Entry 1AQY (X-ray diffraction, 1.75 A resolution); this record covers chains A and B.

# Chain A (and B)
Name: Estrogen sulfotransferase
Organism: Mus musculus
Notes: EC 2.8.2.4; chain B of this document is another copy of the same molecule, construct and numbering; everything in this record applies to it too
UniProtKB: P49891 (ST1E1_MOUSE); residues 1-295 here = UniProt positions 1-295
Chain sequence (297 residues; each row starts with the number of its first residue; numbers below 1 keep their minus sign (Gly-1 is residue -1)):
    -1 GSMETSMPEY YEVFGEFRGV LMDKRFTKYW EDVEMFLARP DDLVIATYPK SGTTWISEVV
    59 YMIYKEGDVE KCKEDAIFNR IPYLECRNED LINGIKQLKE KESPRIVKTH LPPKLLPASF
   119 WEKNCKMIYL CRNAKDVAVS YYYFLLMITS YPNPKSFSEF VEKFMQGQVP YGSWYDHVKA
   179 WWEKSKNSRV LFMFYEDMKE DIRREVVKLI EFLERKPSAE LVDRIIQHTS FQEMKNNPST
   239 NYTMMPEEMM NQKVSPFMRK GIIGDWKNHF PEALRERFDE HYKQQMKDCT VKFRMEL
Disordered / not traced: -1 to 6, 68-72, 295 (chain B: -1 to 6, 65-71, 294-295)
Small-molecule neighbours: adenosine-3'-5'-diphosphate (A3P): Lys48, Ser49, Gly50, Thr51, Thr52, Trp53, Arg130, Ser138, Tyr193, Lys197, Thr227, Ser228, Phe229, Met232, Phe255, Met256, Arg257, Lys258, Gly259
UniProt features mapped onto this chain:
  - active site: His108 (Proton acceptor)
  - binding site (3'-phosphoadenylyl sulfate): Lys48 to Trp53, Arg130, Ser138, Tyr193, Thr227 to Met232, Arg257 to Gly259
  - binding site (substrate): Lys106 to His108
  - modified residue: Ser156 (Phosphoserine)
  - mutagenesis: Lys48 (K48M: Loss of estrogen sulfotransferase activity; K48R: Reduced estrogen sulfotransferase activity), Lys106 (K106A: Strongly reduced estrogen sulfotransferase activity. Strongly reduced affinity for estradiol; K106R/S: Strongly reduced estrogen sulfotransferase activity ...), His108 (H108K/L/S/R: Loss of estrogen sulfotransferase activity), Tyr240 (Y240F: Slightly decreased estrogen sulfotransferase activity)

# Interface between chain A and chain B
Pairs across the interface - 24 pairs, chain A then chain B:
  Arg23(A) - Glu246(B)  salt bridge
  Asp73(A) - Asp88(B)
  Ala74(A) - Asp88(B)  hydrogen bond (backbone-side chain)
  Asn77(A) - Asp88(B)  hydrogen bond (side chain-backbone)
  Asn86(A) - Pro244(B)
  Glu87(A) - Met242(B)
  Asp88(A) - Asp73(B)
  Asp88(A) - Ala74(B)  hydrogen bond (side chain-backbone)
  Asp88(A) - Phe76(B)
  Asp88(A) - Asn77(B)
  Asp88(A) - Met242(B)  hydrogen bond (backbone-backbone)
  Leu89(A) - Met242(B)
  Leu89(A) - Pro244(B)  hydrophobic
  Leu89(A) - Met247(B)  hydrophobic
  Ser148(A) - Glu246(B)
  Met242(A) - Glu87(B)
  Met242(A) - Asp88(B)
  Pro244(A) - Asn86(B)
  Pro244(A) - Leu89(B)  hydrophobic
  Glu246(A) - Arg23(B)  salt bridge
  Glu246(A) - Ser148(B)
  Glu246(A) - Glu246(B)
  Glu246(A) - Met247(B)
  Met247(A) - Glu246(B)
Interface residues without a listed pair, chain A (18 interface residues in all): Tyr27, Phe76, Ile90, Thr147, Met243
Interface residues without a listed pair, chain B (18 interface residues in all): Ile90, Thr147, Thr241, Met243

# Overview
Chain A and chain B each contribute 18 residues to their interface; the contacts include 4 hydrogen bonds and
2 salt bridges. Polar pairs include Arg23(A)-Glu246(B), Ala74(A)-Asp88(B) and Asn77(A)-Asp88(B). Ligands of
chain A: adenosine-3'-5'-diphosphate.
Both chains are Estrogen sulfotransferase (Mus musculus). Entry 1AQY (Estrogen sulfotransferase with pap) was
determined by X-ray diffraction together with 1AQU from the same study.
